PDB entry 4PZY | X-ray diffraction, 1.88 A resolution | chains A and B

[Chain A (and B)]
Molecule: K-Ras
Organism: Homo sapiens
Notes: EC 3.6.5.2; chain B of this document is another copy of the same molecule, construct and numbering; everything in this record applies to it too
Reference sequence: P01116 (RASK_HUMAN); residue numbers follow UniProt; this construct covers 1-169
Amino-acid sequence (170 residues; each row starts with the number of its first residue; numbering starts at 0):
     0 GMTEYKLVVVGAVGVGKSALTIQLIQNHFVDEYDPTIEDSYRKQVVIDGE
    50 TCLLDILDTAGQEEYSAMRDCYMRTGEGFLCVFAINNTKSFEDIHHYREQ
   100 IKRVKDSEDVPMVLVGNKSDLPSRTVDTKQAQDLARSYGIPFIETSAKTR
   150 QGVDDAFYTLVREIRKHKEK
Differences from the reference sequence: expression tag (0); engineered mutation Val12 (Gly in P01116), Cys70 (Gln in P01116), Ser118 (Cys in P01116)
Covalently attached groups: 2-chloro-1-(1H-indol-3-yl)ethanone (2XR) linked to Cys70
Bound ions: Mg2+: Ser17 (together with GDP)
Ligand contacts:
  - 2-chloro-1-(1H-indol-3-yl)ethanone (2XR): Lys5, Leu6, Val7, Ser39, Asp54, Ile55, Leu56, Tyr71, Thr74, Gly75
  - GDP (guanosine-5'-diphosphate): Ala11, Val12, Gly13, Val14, Gly15, Lys16, Ser17, Ala18, Phe28, Val29, Asp30, Tyr32, Asn116, Lys117, Asp119, Leu120, Ser145, Ala146, Lys147
Curated features (UniProtKB/Swiss-Prot):
  - motif: Tyr32 to Tyr40 (Effector region)
  - binding site (GTP): Gly10, Ala11, Gly13 to Ala18, Val29 to Thr35, Ala59, Gly60, Asn116, Lys117, Asp119
  - modified residue: Met1 (N-acetylmethionine), Thr2 (N-acetylthreonine), Lys104 (N6-acetyllysine)
  - glycosylation: Thr35 (Microbial infection: O-linked (Glc) threonine)
  - natural variant: Lys5 (K5E: In NS3; K5N: In GASC), Gly10 (G10GG: In AML), Val12 (G12V: In GASC; this construct carries the variant), Gly13 (G13D: In GASC, JMML and OES; G13R: In pylocytic astrocytoma), Val14 (V14I: In NS3), Leu19 (L19F: In OES), Gln22 (Q22E: In CFC2; Q22R: In NS3), Pro34 (P34L: In NS3; P34Q: In NS3; P34R: In CFC2), Ile36 (I36M: In NS3), Thr58 (T58I: In NS3), Ala59 (A59T: In GASC), Gly60 (G60R: In CFC2; G60S: In NS3), 5 further natural variant entries in UniProt
  - mutagenesis: Asp38 (D38A: Decreased interaction with MAPKAP1/SIN1), Tyr40 (Y40A: Decreased interaction with MAPKAP1/SIN1), Gln61 (Q61L: Promotes GTP binding)

[Interface between chain A and chain B]
Contacting residue pairs (22; chain A residue first):
  Gly0(A) with His166(B), hydrogen bond (backbone-backbone); Lys169(B), hydrogen bond (backbone-backbone)
  Lys5(A) with Arg73(B); Thr74(B)
  Ser39(A) with Arg73(B), hydrogen bond
  Tyr40(A) with Arg73(B)
  Arg41(A) with Arg73(B); Val103(B), hydrogen bond (side chain-backbone); Lys104(B); Asp105(B)
  Asp54(A) with Arg73(B), salt bridge
  Ala66(A) with Met67(B)
  Met67(A) with Met67(B), hydrophobic; Cys70(B), hydrophobic
  Arg73(A) with Ser39(B), hydrogen bond; Arg41(B); Asp54(B), salt bridge
  Thr74(A) with Lys5(B); Thr74(B)
  His166(A) with Gly0(B)
  Lys167(A) with Gly0(B)
  Lys169(A) with Gly0(B)
Interface residues without a listed pair, chain A (14 interface residues in all): Cys70
Interface residues without a listed pair, chain B (17 interface residues in all): Tyr40, Ala66, Tyr71

[Summary]
Chain A and chain B form an interface of 14 and 17 residues respectively, with 5 hydrogen bonds and 2 salt
bridges. Polar contacts include Asp54(A)-Arg73(B), Gly0(A)-Lys169(B) and Ser39(A)-Arg73(B). Ligands of chain
A: GDP and 2-chloro-1-(1H-indol-3-yl)ethanone. 2-chloro-1-(1H-indol-3-yl)ethanone is covalently linked to
Cys70(A).
Both chains are K-Ras (Homo sapiens). Entry 4PZY (Second-site screening of K-Ras in the presence of covalently
attached first-site ligands) was determined by X-ray diffraction (same publication as 4PZZ, 4Q01, 4Q02 and
4Q03).
